Entry 6UD4 (electron microscopy, 3.30 A resolution); this record covers chains B and F of the 8 polymer chains in the assembly.

# Chain B
Protein: Glutamate receptor 2
From: Rattus norvegicus
UniProtKB: P19491 (GRIA2_RAT); residues -20 to 847 here correspond to UniProt positions 1-868 (UniProt number = residue number + 21)
Amino-acid sequence (889 residues; each row starts with the number of its first residue; numbers below 1 keep their minus sign (Met-20 is residue -20)):
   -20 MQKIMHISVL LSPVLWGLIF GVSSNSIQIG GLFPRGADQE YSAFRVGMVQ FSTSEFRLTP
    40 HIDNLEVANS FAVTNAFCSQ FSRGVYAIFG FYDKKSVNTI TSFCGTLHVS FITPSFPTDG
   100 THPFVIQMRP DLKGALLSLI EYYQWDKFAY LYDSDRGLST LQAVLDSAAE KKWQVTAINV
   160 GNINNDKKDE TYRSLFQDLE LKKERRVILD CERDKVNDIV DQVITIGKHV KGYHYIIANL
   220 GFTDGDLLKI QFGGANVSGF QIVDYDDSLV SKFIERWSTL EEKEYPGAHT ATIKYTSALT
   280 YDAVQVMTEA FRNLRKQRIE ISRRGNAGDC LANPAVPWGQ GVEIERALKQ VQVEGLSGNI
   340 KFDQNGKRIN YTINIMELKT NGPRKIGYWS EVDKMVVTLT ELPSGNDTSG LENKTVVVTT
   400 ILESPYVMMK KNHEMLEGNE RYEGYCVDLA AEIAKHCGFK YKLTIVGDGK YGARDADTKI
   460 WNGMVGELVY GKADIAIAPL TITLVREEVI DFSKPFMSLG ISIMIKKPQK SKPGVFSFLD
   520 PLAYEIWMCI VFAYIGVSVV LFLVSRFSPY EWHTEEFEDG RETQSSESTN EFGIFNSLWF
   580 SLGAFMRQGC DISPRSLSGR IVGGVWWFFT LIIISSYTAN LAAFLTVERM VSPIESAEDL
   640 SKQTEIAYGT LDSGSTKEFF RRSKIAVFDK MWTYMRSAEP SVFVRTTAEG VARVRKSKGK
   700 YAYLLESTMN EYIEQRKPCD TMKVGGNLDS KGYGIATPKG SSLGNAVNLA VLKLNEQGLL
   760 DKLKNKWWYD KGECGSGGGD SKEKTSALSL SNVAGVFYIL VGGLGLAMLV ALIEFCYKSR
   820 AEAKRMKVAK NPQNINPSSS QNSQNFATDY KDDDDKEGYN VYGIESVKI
Disordered / not traced: -20 to 393, 549-594, 777-783, 825-868
Cystine bridges: Cys718-Cys773
Differences from the reference sequence: conflict Arg586 (Gln607 in P19491); expression tag (848-868)
Residues lining bound ligands: ZK1 ({[7-morpholin-4-yl-2,3-dioxo-6-(trifluoromethyl)-3,4-dihydroquinoxalin-1(2H)-yl]methyl}phosphonic acid): Glu402, Tyr405, Tyr450, Pro478, Leu479, Thr480, Arg485, Gly653, Ser654, Thr655, Thr686, Glu705, Thr707, Met708, Tyr732
Curated features (UniProtKB/Swiss-Prot):
  - region: Ala846, Thr847 (Required for interaction with IQSEC1)
  - binding site (L-glutamate): Pro478, Thr480, Arg485, Ser654, Thr655, Glu705
  - site: Arg453 (Interaction with the cone snail toxin Con-ikot-ikot), Ile633 (Crucial to convey clamshell closure to channel opening), Arg660 (Interaction with the cone snail toxin Con-ikot-ikot), Lys752 (Interaction with the cone snail toxin Con-ikot-ikot)
  - modified residue (Phosphoserine): Ser662, Ser696, Ser839, Ser842
  - lipidation (S-palmitoyl cysteine): Cys589, Cys815
  - glycosylation (N-linked (GlcNAc...) asparagine): Asn235, Asn349, Asn385, Asn392
What the authors report for this chain:
  - specificity-determining residues: Glu524, Met527, Cys528, Leu789, Ala793 (by similarity / conservation)

# Chain F
Protein: Protein cornichon homolog 3
From: Mus musculus
UniProtKB: Q6ZWS4 (CNIH3_MOUSE); numbering as in UniProt (aligned over 1-160)
Amino-acid sequence (174 residues; numbered 1 to 174; the number before each row is that of its first residue):
     1 MAFTFAAFCY MLSLVLCAAL IFFAIWHIIA FDELRTDFKS PIDQCNPVHA RERLRNIERI
    61 CFLLRKLVLP EYSIHSLFCI MFLCAQEWLT LGLNVPLLFY HFWRYFHCPA DSSELAYDPP
   121 VVMNADTLSY CQKEAWCKLA FYLLSFFYYL YCMIYTLVSS GGRGGTETSQ VAPA
Disordered / not traced: 1, 39-47, 109-123, 160-174
Differences from the reference sequence: linker (161-165); expression tag (166-174)

# Chain B / chain F interface
Pairs across the interface (9; chain B residue first):
  Leu789(B) - Phe3(F)  hydrophobic
  Tyr797(B) - Phe3(F)
  Tyr797(B) - Leu157(F)
  Val800(B) - Phe8(F)  hydrophobic
  Val800(B) - Met11(F)  hydrophobic
  Met807(B) - Ala19(F)  hydrophobic
  Leu811(B) - Ala19(F)  hydrophobic
  Leu811(B) - Phe22(F)  hydrophobic
  Ala822(B) - Arg59(F)
Interface residues without a listed pair, chain B (11 interface residues in all): Ala793, Phe796, Gly804, Phe814, Cys815
Interface residues without a listed pair, chain F (11 interface residues in all): Val15, Ala18, Phe23, Trp26

# In short
The chain B/chain F interface involves 11 residues from each chain. Bound to chain B: compound ZK1. From
UniProt: 6 L-glutamate-binding residues on chain B. From the paper: specificity determinants Glu524(B),
Met527(B) and Cys528(B) among others.
Here chain B is Glutamate receptor 2 (Rattus norvegicus) and chain F is Protein cornichon homolog 3 (Mus
musculus). Entry 6UD4 (GluA2 in complex with its auxiliary subunit CNIH3 in AS map II - (LBD-TMD-C3(AS) II)-
with ...) was determined by electron microscopy together with 6PEQ, 6U5S, 6U6I, 6UCB and 6UD8 from the same
study.
